6OEN - chains I and H of the 10 polymer chains in the assembly; structure by electron microscopy, 4.30 A resolution (low resolution: residue-level contacts below are approximate; hydrogen-bond / salt-bridge calls are withheld).

Chain I:
Molecule: 50-nt DNA strand
Sequence (50 nucleotides; numbered -3 to 46; the number before each row is that of its first residue; numbers below 1 keep their minus sign (DC-3 is residue -3)):
    -3 CCTGGATCTGGCCTGTCTTACACAGTGATACAGCCCTTAACAAAAACCCG
Unresolved in the structure: -3 to 0

Chain H:
Molecule: High mobility group protein B1
Source organism: Homo sapiens
UniProt: P09429 (HMGB1_HUMAN); numbering as in UniProt (aligned over 1-163)
Sequence (163 residues; row label = number of the first residue in the row):
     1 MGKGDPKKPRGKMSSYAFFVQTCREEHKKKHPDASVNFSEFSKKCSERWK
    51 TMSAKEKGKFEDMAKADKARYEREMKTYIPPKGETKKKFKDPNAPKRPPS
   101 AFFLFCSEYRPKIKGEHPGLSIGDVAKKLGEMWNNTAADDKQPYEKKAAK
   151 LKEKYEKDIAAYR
Unresolved in the structure: 1-100, 156-163
Curated features (UniProtKB/Swiss-Prot):
  - DNA-binding region: Pro9 to Ile79 (HMG box 1), Pro95 to Arg163 (HMG box 2)
  - region: Lys3 to Ser15 (LPS binding (delipidated)), Pro80 to Lys96 (LPS binding (Lipid A)), Phe89 to Glu108 (Cytokine-stimulating activity)
  - motif: His27 to Lys43 (Nuclear localization signal (NLS) 1)
  - binding site (heparin): Met1 to Arg10
  - site (Cleavage): Arg10, Gly11, Asp67, Lys68
  - modified residue: Lys3 (N6-acetyllysine), Lys7 (N6-acetyllysine), Lys8 (N6-acetyllysine), Lys12 (N6-acetyllysine), Cys23 (Cysteine sulfonic acid (-SO3H)), Lys28 (N6-acetyllysine), Lys29 (N6-acetyllysine), Lys30 (N6-acetyllysine), Ser35 (Phosphoserine), Lys43 (N6-acetyllysine), Cys45 (Cysteine sulfonic acid (-SO3H)), Lys90 (N6-acetyllysine), Ser100 (Phosphoserine), Cys106 (Cysteine sulfonic acid (-SO3H)), Lys127 (N6-acetyllysine), Lys128 (N6-acetyllysine), Lys141 (N6-acetyllysine)
  - cross-link (Isoglutamyl lysine isopeptide (Lys-Gln)): Lys28 (interchain with Q-?), Lys43 (interchain with Q-?), Lys44 (interchain with Q-?), Lys68 (interchain with Q-?)
  - natural variant: Gly11 (G11R: In gastric-carcinoma cell line), Ala149 (A149E: In gastric-carcinoma cell line)
  - mutagenesis: Ser35 (S35A: Greatly reduces phosphorylation, nuclear localization; when associated with A-39; A-42; A-46; A-53 and A-181; S35E: Cytoplasmic localization (phosphorylation mimicking) ...), Ser39 (S39A: Greatly reduces phosphorylation, nuclear localization; when associated with A-35; A-42; A-46; A-53 and A-181; S39E: Cytoplasmic localization (phosphorylation mimicking) ...), Ser42 (S42A: Greatly reduces phosphorylation, nuclear localization; when associated with A-35; A-39; A-46; A-53 and A-181; S42E: Cytoplasmic localization (phosphorylation mimicking) ...), Ser46 (S46A: Greatly reduces phosphorylation, nuclear localization; when associated with A-35; A-39; A-42; A-53 and A-181; S46E: Cytoplasmic localization (phosphorylation mimicking) ...), Ser53 (S53A: Greatly reduces phosphorylation, nuclear localization; when associated with A-35; A-39; A-42; A-46 and A-181; S53E: Cytoplasmic localization (phosphorylation mimicking) ...), Asp67 (D67A: Abolishes cleavage by CASP1 and impairs ability to antagonize apoptosis-induced immune tolerance), Cys106 (C106S: Inhibits oxidation-dependent inactivation of immunostimmulatory activity in apoptotic cells)

How chain I and chain H interact:
Residue-residue contacts (12; chain I residue first):
  DT33(I) - Ala126(H)
  DT33(I) - Lys127(H)
  DT34(I) - Ala126(H)
  DT34(I) - Lys127(H)
  DT34(I) - Gly130(H)
  DA35(I) - Phe103(H)
  DA35(I) - Gly130(H)
  DA35(I) - Glu131(H)
  DA35(I) - Asn134(H)
  DA36(I) - Ala101(H)
  DA36(I) - Phe102(H)
  DA36(I) - Asn134(H)
Other interface residues (no listed pair), chain I (5 interface residues in all): DC37
Other interface residues (no listed pair), chain H (9 interface residues in all): Gly123

In short:
5 residues of chain I face 9 of chain H across their interface. UniProt lists a DNA-binding region, 10
heparin-binding residues and 7 mutagenesis sites on chain H.
Chain I is a 50-nt DNA strand and chain H is High mobility group protein B1 (Homo sapiens); the structure,
Cryo-EM structure of mouse RAG1/2 PRC complex (DNA1), was determined by electron microscopy, deposited
together with 6OEM, 6OEO, 6OEP, 6OEQ, 6OER and 6V0V.
